PDB entry 6MK6 | X-ray diffraction, 1.70 A resolution | chain A

== Chain A ==
Molecule: Beta-lactamase
Source organism: Vibrio cholerae
Notes: EC 3.5.2.6
UniProt: A0A0U3IB62 (A0A0U3IB62_VIBCL); residues 1-265 here correspond to UniProt positions 20-284 (UniProt number = residue number + 19)
Sequence (265 residues; numbered 1 to 265; the number before each row is that of its first residue):
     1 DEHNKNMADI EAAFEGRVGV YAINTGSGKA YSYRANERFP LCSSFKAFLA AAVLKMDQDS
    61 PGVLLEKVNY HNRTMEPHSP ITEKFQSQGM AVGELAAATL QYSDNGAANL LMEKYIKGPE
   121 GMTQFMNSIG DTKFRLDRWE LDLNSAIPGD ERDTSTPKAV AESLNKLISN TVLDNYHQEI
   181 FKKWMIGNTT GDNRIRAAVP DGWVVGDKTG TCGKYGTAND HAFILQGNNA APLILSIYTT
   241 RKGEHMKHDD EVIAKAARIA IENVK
Unresolved in the structure: 1-3
Cystine bridges: C42-C212

== Summary ==
Chain A is Beta-lactamase (Vibrio cholerae); the structure, Carbapenemase VCC-1 from Vibrio cholerae
N14-02106, was determined by X-ray diffraction (same publication as 6MKQ).
